PDB entry 9H1K | X-ray diffraction, 1.89 A resolution | chains A and B of the 3 polymer chains in the assembly

# Chain A (and B)
Molecule: 23S rRNA methyltransferase
Organism: Thermus thermophilus HB27
Notes: EC 2.1.1.-; chain B of this document is another copy of the same molecule, construct and numbering; everything in this record applies to it too
Reference sequence: Q72GY4 (Q72GY4_THET2); residue numbers follow UniProt; this construct covers 1-260
Amino-acid sequence (280 residues; each row starts with the number of its first residue; numbers below 1 keep their minus sign (Met-19 is residue -19)):
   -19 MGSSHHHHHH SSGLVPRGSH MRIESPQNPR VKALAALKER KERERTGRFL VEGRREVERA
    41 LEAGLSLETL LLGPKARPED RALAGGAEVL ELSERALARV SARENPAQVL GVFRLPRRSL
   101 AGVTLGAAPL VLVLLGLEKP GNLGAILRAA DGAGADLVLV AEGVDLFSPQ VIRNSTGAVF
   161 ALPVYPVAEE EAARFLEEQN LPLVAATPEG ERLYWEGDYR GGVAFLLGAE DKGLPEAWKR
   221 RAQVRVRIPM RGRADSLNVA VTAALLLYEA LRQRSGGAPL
Not modelled in the structure: -19 to -1 (chain B: -19 to 0)
Sequence notes: initiating methionine (-19); expression tag (-18 to 0)
Small-molecule neighbours: S-adenosylhomocysteine (SAH): Ala186, Thr187, Pro188, Leu206, Leu207, Gly208, Ala209, Glu210, Asp211, Lys212, Gly213, Leu214, Val226, Arg227, Ile228, Met230, Asp235, Ser236, Leu237, Val239, Thr242
Reported in the primary citation:
  - binding site for S-adenosylhomocysteine: Pro188, Ile228, Met230, Leu237
  - conformationally variable residues (domain motion, loop rearrangement, order/disorder transition, side-chain flip): Glu19, Glu84, Leu117 to Pro120, Glu210 to Lys212
  - binding site for the 59-nt RNA strand: Lys18 to Lys21, Arg35, Arg39, Ala78 to Glu84, Ala82 to Asn85, Gly121, Asn122, Arg128, Arg153, Asn154, Thr156, Asp235, Ser236, Asn238
  - catalytic residues: Arg128
  - catalytic residues: Ser236 (proposed by the authors, not directly observed)
  - mutagenesis - N122A, R128A, R153A, N154A, N238A: decreased binding to the 59-nt RNA strand
  - mutagenesis - K18A, E84A, N85A: unchanged catalytic activity with the 59-nt RNA strand
  - mutagenesis - R35A, R39A, R83A, R153A, N154A, T156A, S236A: decreased catalytic activity with the 59-nt RNA strand
  - mutagenesis - N122A, R128A, D235A, N238A: abolished catalytic activity with the 59-nt RNA strand

# Chain A / chain B interface
Pairs across the interface (64; chain A residue first):
  Arg35(A) - Arg233(B)
  Arg39(A) - Arg233(B)
  Glu42(A) - Arg233(B)  salt bridge
  Ala125(A) - Asn238(B)
  Arg128(A) - Ser236(B)  hydrogen bond (side chain-backbone)
  Arg128(A) - Leu237(B)
  Arg128(A) - Asn238(B)  hydrogen bond
  Ala129(A) - Leu237(B)  hydrophobic
  Asp131(A) - Arg231(B)
  Asp131(A) - Gly232(B)  hydrogen bond (backbone-backbone)
  Asp131(A) - Arg233(B)
  Asp131(A) - Ala234(B)  hydrogen bond (side chain-backbone)
  Gly132(A) - Pro229(B)
  Gly132(A) - Met230(B)
  Gly132(A) - Arg231(B)  hydrogen bond (backbone-backbone)
  Ala133(A) - Arg231(B)
  Asn154(A) - Asn238(B)
  Tyr194(A) - Tyr248(B)
  Trp195(A) - Tyr248(B)
  Trp195(A) - Leu251(B)  hydrophobic
  Trp195(A) - Arg252(B)
  Trp195(A) - Ser255(B)
  Ile228(A) - Tyr248(B)  hydrophobic
  Pro229(A) - Gly132(B)
  Pro229(A) - Tyr248(B)  hydrogen bond (backbone-side chain)
  Met230(A) - Gly132(B)
  Met230(A) - Tyr248(B)
  Arg231(A) - Asp131(B)
  Arg231(A) - Gly132(B)  hydrogen bond (backbone-backbone)
  Arg231(A) - Ala133(B)
  Arg231(A) - Gly134(B)
  Arg231(A) - Leu251(B)
  Gly232(A) - Asp131(B)  hydrogen bond (backbone-backbone)
  Arg233(A) - Asp131(B)  hydrogen bond (backbone-side chain)
  Arg233(A) - Ala161(B)
  Ala234(A) - Asp131(B)  hydrogen bond (backbone-side chain)
  Asp235(A) - Arg39(B)  salt bridge
  Ser236(A) - Arg128(B)  hydrogen bond (backbone-side chain)
  Leu237(A) - Arg128(B)  hydrogen bond (backbone-side chain)
  Leu237(A) - Tyr248(B)
  Asn238(A) - Arg128(B)
  Val241(A) - Ala244(B)  hydrophobic
  Ala244(A) - Val241(B)  hydrophobic
  Ala244(A) - Leu245(B)
  Leu245(A) - Ala244(B)
  Leu245(A) - Leu245(B)  hydrophobic
  Leu245(A) - Tyr248(B)  hydrophobic
  Tyr248(A) - Tyr194(B)
  Tyr248(A) - Trp195(B)
  Tyr248(A) - Ile228(B)  hydrophobic
  Tyr248(A) - Pro229(B)  hydrogen bond (side chain-backbone)
  Tyr248(A) - Met230(B)
  Tyr248(A) - Leu237(B)
  Tyr248(A) - Leu245(B)  hydrophobic
  Glu249(A) - Arg252(B)
  Leu251(A) - Trp195(B)  hydrophobic
  Leu251(A) - Arg231(B)
  Arg252(A) - Trp195(B)
  Arg252(A) - Arg252(B)
  Gly256(A) - Leu260(B)
  Gly257(A) - Leu260(B)
  Leu260(A) - Ser255(B)
  Leu260(A) - Gly256(B)
  Leu260(A) - Gly257(B)
Also at the interface, not in a pair above, chain A (35 interface residues in all): Gly134, Ser255
Also at the interface, not in a pair above, chain B (33 interface residues in all): Ala129, Thr156, Ala240, Glu249

# Overview
35 residues of chain A and 33 residues of chain B are in contact, with 13 hydrogen bonds and 2 salt bridges.
Polar pairs include Glu42(A)-Arg233(B), Asp235(A)-Arg39(B) and Arg128(A)-Ser236(B). From the paper: catalytic
residues Arg128(A) and Ser236(A); R35A, R39A and R83A of chain A, among others, reduce catalytic activity with
the 59-nt RNA strand; 14 substitutions were tested in all.
Both chains are 23S rRNA methyltransferase (Thermus thermophilus HB27). Entry 9H1K (RlmR 23S rRNA
methyltransferase from Thermus thermophilus in complex with rRNA and S-adenosyl-L-homocysteine (SAH)) was
determined by X-ray diffraction, deposited together with 9MUJ and 9MUK.
